PDB entry 7TQU | electron microscopy, 3.80 A resolution | chains a and d of the 14 polymer chains in the assembly

== Chain a ==
Protein: VP1
From: Coxsackievirus A21
Notes: EC 3.4.22.29, 3.6.1.15, 3.4.22.28, 2.7.7.48
Reference sequence: Q7T7N6 (Q7T7N6_9ENTO); residues 1-298 here correspond to UniProt positions 582-879 (UniProt number = residue number + 581)
Sequence (298 residues; numbered 1 to 298; the number before each row is that of its first residue):
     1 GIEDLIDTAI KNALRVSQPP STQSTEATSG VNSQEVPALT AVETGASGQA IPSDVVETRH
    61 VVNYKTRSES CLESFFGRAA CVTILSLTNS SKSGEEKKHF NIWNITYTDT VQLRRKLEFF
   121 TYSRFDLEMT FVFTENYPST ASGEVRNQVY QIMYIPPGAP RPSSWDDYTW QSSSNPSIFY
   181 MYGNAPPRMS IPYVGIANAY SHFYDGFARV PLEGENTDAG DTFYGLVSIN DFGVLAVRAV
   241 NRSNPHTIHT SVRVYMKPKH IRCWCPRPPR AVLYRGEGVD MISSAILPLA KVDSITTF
Unresolved in the structure: 1-15
Sequence notes: conflict Ala290 (Thr871 in Q7T7N6)

== Chain d ==
Protein: VP4
From: Coxsackievirus A21
Notes: EC 3.4.22.29, 3.6.1.15, 3.4.22.28, 2.7.7.48
Reference sequence: Q7T7N6 (Q7T7N6_9ENTO); residue numbers follow UniProt; this construct covers 1-69
Sequence (69 residues; row label = number of the first residue in the row):
     1 MGAQVSTQKT GAHENQNVAA NGSTINYTTI NYYKDSASNS ATRQDLSQDP SKFTEPVKDL
    61 MLKTAPALN
Unresolved in the structure: 1

== Interface between chain a and chain d ==
Contacting residue pairs - 46 pairs, chain a then chain d:
  Val16(a) - Thr7(d)
  Val16(a) - Ala19(d)
  Val16(a) - Ala20(d)  hydrophobic
  Gln18(a) - Asn17(d)  hydrogen bond (side chain-backbone)
  Gln18(a) - Val18(d)  hydrogen bond (side chain-backbone)
  Pro19(a) - Leu46(d)  hydrophobic
  Pro20(a) - Leu46(d)
  Glu35(a) - Thr64(d)
  Val36(a) - Lys63(d)
  Val36(a) - Thr64(d)  hydrogen bond (backbone-backbone)
  Pro37(a) - Lys63(d)
  Thr40(a) - Ala67(d)
  Ala41(a) - Ala67(d)
  Ala41(a) - Leu68(d)  hydrophobic
  Thr44(a) - Val57(d)
  Thr44(a) - Met61(d)
  Gly45(a) - Pro56(d)
  Ala46(a) - Thr54(d)
  Ala46(a) - Glu55(d)
  Ala46(a) - Val57(d)  hydrophobic
  Ala46(a) - Met61(d)  hydrophobic
  Ser47(a) - Thr54(d)  hydrogen bond (backbone-backbone)
  Gln49(a) - Thr54(d)
  Gln49(a) - Glu55(d)
  Gln49(a) - Lys63(d)
  Asp54(a) - Lys63(d)  salt bridge
  Tyr64(a) - Asn17(d)
  Thr66(a) - Leu46(d)
  Arg67(a) - Leu46(d)
  Arg67(a) - Gln48(d)  hydrogen bond
  Ser68(a) - Gln44(d)  hydrogen bond
  Cys71(a) - Gln44(d)
  Cys71(a) - Leu46(d)  hydrophobic
  Glu73(a) - Ala41(d)
  Asp126(a) - Ala37(d)
  Ser190(a) - Ala37(d)  hydrogen bond (side chain-backbone)
  Ser190(a) - Ser38(d)
  Pro192(a) - Ala37(d)  hydrophobic
  Lys259(a) - Ala37(d)  hydrogen bond (side chain-backbone)
  Lys259(a) - Asn39(d)  hydrogen bond (side chain-backbone)
  His260(a) - Ser36(d)
  His260(a) - Asn39(d)
  His260(a) - Ser40(d)  hydrogen bond (side chain-backbone)
  His260(a) - Ala41(d)
  His260(a) - Thr42(d)
  Pro266(a) - Phe53(d)
Other interface residues (no listed pair), chain a (29 interface residues in all): Ile51, Ile191
Other interface residues (no listed pair), chain d (28 interface residues in all): Lys9, Ile25, Asp45

== Summary ==
The interface between chain a and chain d involves 29 residues on one side and 28 on the other; the contacts
include 10 hydrogen bonds and 1 salt bridge. Polar contacts include Asp54(a)-Lys63(d), Gln18(a)-Asn17(d) and
Gln18(a)-Val18(d).
Chain a is VP1 and chain d is VP4, both from Coxsackievirus A21; the structure, Coxsackievirus A21 capsid
subdomain in complex with mouse polyclonal antibody pAbC-1, was determined by electron microscopy together
with 7TQS and 7TQT from the same study.
